Entry 1GAN (X-ray diffraction, 2.23 A resolution); this record covers chains A and B.

# Chain A (and B)
Molecule: Galectin-1
From: Bufo arenarum
Notes: chain B of this document is another copy of the same molecule, construct and numbering; everything in this record applies to it too
UniProt: P56217 (LEG1_BUFAR); residues 1-134 here = UniProt positions 1-134
Amino-acid sequence (134 residues; each row starts with the number of its first residue):
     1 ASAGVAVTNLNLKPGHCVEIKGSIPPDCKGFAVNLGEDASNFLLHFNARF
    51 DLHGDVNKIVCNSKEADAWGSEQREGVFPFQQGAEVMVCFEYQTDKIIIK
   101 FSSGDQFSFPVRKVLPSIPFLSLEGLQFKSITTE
Construct notes: conflict G76 (Glu in P56217), D95 (Gln in P56217), Q127 (Ala in P56217)
Swiss-Prot annotation at these positions:
  - binding site (a beta-D-galactoside): H45 to R49, H53, N62, W69 to E72
  - modified residue: A1 (N-acetylalanine)

# Chain A / chain B interface
Pairs across the interface (26; chain A residue first):
  A1(A) - N9(B)
  G4(A) - N9(B)  hydrogen bond (backbone-side chain)
  V5(A) - V7(B)  hydrophobic
  V5(A) - T8(B)
  V5(A) - N9(B)
  A6(A) - A6(B)
  A6(A) - V7(B)
  A6(A) - T8(B)  hydrogen bond (backbone-backbone)
  V7(A) - A6(B)
  T8(A) - V5(B)
  T8(A) - A6(B)  hydrogen bond (backbone-backbone)
  N9(A) - G4(B)  hydrogen bond (side chain-backbone)
  N9(A) - V5(B)
  F128(A) - I131(B)
  F128(A) - T133(B)
  K129(A) - T132(B)
  K129(A) - T133(B)  hydrogen bond (backbone-backbone)
  S130(A) - I131(B)
  S130(A) - T132(B)
  I131(A) - K129(B)
  I131(A) - S130(B)
  I131(A) - I131(B)  hydrogen bond (backbone-backbone)
  T132(A) - K129(B)
  T132(A) - S130(B)
  T133(A) - F128(B)
  T133(A) - K129(B)  hydrogen bond (backbone-backbone)
Also at the interface, not in a pair above, chain A (14 interface residues in all): L10
Also at the interface, not in a pair above, chain B (15 interface residues in all): L10, N11, E134

# Overview
Chain A and chain B form an interface of 14 and 15 residues respectively; the contacts include 7 hydrogen
bonds. Polar pairs include G4(A)-N9(B), A6(A)-T8(B) and K129(A)-T133(B). Curated annotation (UniProt) lists 11
beta-D-galactoside-binding residues on chain A.
Both chains are Galectin-1 (Bufo arenarum). Entry 1GAN (Complex of toad ovary galectin with N-acetylgalactose)
was determined by X-ray diffraction, deposited together with 1A78.
